PDB entry 8SZG | electron microscopy, 3.60 A resolution | chains A and C of the 5 polymer chains in the assembly

Chain A:
Protein: Extracellular calcium-sensing receptor
Organism: Homo sapiens
Reference sequence: P41180 (CASR_HUMAN); residues 19-894 here = UniProt positions 19-894
Amino-acid sequence (1101 residues; numbered 9 to 1109; the number before each row is that of its first residue):
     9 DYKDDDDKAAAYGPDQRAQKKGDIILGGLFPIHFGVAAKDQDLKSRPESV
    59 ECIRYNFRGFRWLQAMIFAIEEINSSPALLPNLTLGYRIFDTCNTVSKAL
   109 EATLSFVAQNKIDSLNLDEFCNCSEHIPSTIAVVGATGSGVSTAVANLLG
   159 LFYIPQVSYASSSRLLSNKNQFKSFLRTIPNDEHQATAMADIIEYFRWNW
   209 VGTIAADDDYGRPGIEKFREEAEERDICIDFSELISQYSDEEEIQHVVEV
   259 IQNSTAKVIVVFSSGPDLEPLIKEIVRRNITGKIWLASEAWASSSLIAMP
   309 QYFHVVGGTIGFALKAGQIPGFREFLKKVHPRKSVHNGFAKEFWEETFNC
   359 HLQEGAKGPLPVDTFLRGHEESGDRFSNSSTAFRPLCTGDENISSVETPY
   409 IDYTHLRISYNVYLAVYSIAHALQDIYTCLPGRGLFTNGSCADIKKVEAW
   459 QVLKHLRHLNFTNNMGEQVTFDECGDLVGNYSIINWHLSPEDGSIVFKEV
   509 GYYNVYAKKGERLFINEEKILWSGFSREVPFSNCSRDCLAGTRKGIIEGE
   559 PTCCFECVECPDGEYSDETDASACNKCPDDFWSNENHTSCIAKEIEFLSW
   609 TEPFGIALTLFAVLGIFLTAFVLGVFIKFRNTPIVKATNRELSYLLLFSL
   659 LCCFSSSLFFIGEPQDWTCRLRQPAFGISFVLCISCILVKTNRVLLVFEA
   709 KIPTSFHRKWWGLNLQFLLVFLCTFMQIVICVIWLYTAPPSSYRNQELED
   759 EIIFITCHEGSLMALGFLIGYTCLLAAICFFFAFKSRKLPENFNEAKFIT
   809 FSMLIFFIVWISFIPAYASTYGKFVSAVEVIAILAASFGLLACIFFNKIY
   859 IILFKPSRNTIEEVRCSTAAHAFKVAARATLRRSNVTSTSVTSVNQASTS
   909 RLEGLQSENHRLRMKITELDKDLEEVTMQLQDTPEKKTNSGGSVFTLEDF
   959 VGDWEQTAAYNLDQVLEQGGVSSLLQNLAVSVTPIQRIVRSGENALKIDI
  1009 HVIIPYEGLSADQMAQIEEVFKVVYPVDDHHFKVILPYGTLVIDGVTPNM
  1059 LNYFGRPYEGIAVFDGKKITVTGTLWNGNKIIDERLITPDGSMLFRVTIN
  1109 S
Disordered / not traced: 9-19, 121-133, 363-390, 891-1109
Sequence notes: expression tag (9-18, 895-1109)
Cystine bridges: Cys60-Cys101, Cys236-Cys561, Cys358-Cys395, Cys437-Cys449, Cys542-Cys562, Cys546-Cys565, Cys568-Cys582, Cys585-Cys598, Cys677-Cys765
Covalently attached groups: N-acetylglucosamine (NAG) linked to Asn287, Asn468, Asn488, Asn541
Metal / ion sites: Ca2+ site 1 near Leu88 (its only coordinating residue here); Ca2+ site 2: Asp234 (shared with 1 residue of chain B); Ca2+ site 3 near Gly557 (its only coordinating residue here)
Residues lining bound ligands:
  - spermine (SPM), molecule 1: Asp238, Phe239, Ser240, Asn261
  - spermine (SPM), molecule 2: Glu757, Thr828, Tyr829, Phe832
  - tryptophan (TRP): Arg66, Trp70, Thr145, Gly146, Ser147, Ala168, Ser169, Ser170, Tyr218, Glu297, Ala298
  - YP4 (N-[(1R)-1-(naphthalen-1-yl)ethyl]-3-[3-(trifluoromethyl)phenyl]propan-1-amine): Gln681, Phe684, Gly685, Ile777, Thr780, Phe814, Trp818, Ile819, Phe821, Ile822, Tyr825, Glu837
Swiss-Prot annotation at these positions:
  - region: Phe637 to Arg648 (Intracellular loop 1 (ICL1)), Thr699 to Asn722 (Intracellular loop 2 (ICL2)), Phe790 to Lys805 (Intracellular loop 3 (ICL3)), Arg890 to Val894 (Arginine-rich retention motif)
  - binding site (phosphate): Arg66 to Trp70, Arg415 to Ser417
  - binding site (Ca(2+)): Ile81, Ser84, Leu87, Leu88, Thr100, Thr145, Ser170, Pro188, Asp190, Glu231, Asp234, Glu297, Tyr489, Gly557
  - binding site (L-tryptophan): Ser147, Ala168, Ser170, Glu297
  - binding site (spermine): Asp238, Ser240
  - site: Cys482 (Important for ability of agonist AMG 416 to activate G-protein-coupled receptor activity)
  - modified residue: Thr888 (Phosphothreonine), Ser892 (Phosphoserine)
  - glycosylation (N-linked (GlcNAc...) asparagine): Asn90, Asn130, Asn261, Asn287, Asn386, Asn400, Asn446, Asn468, Asn488, Asn541, Asn594
  - natural variant: Gly21 (G21R: In HHC1), Gln27 (Q27R: Found in a patient with primary hyperparathyroidism detected at adulthood), Lys29 (K29E: In HYPOC1), Pro39 (P39A: In HHC1), Phe42 (F42S: In HHC1), Lys47 (K47N: In HYPOC1), Ser53 (S53P: In HHC1), Pro55 (P55L: In HHC1), Arg62 (R62M: In HHC1), Arg66 (R66C: In HHC1; R66H: In HHC1), Ile81 (I81M: In HHC1), Thr100 (T100I: In NSHPT), 84 further natural variant entries in UniProt
  - mutagenesis: Lys29 (K29A/N/E/D: Increased calcium sensitivity; K29R: Does not affect calcium sensitivity), Leu51 (L51A: Decreased calcium-induced G-protein-coupled receptor activity), Arg69 (R69E: Abolishes G-protein coupled receptor signaling pathway), Trp70 (W70A: Abolished calcium-induced G-protein-coupled receptor activity), Asn102 (N102I: Abolishes G-protein coupled receptor activity), Thr145 (T145A: Abolished calcium-induced G-protein-coupled receptor activity; T145I: Reduced calcium-induced G-protein-coupled receptor activity), Ser147 (S147A: Abolished calcium-induced G-protein-coupled receptor activity), Ser170 (S170A: Abolished calcium-induced G-protein-coupled receptor activity; S170K: Reduced calcium-induced G-protein-coupled receptor activity), Asp190 (D190A: Reduced calcium-induced G-protein-coupled receptor activity; D190K: Reduced calcium-induced G-protein-coupled receptor activity), Gln193 (Q193A: Reduced calcium-induced G-protein-coupled receptor activity), Asp216 (D216A: Strongly reduced calcium-induced G-protein-coupled receptor activity), Tyr218 (Y218A: Abolished calcium-induced G-protein-coupled receptor activity; Y218S: Abolished calcium-induced G-protein-coupled receptor activity), 34 further mutagenesis entries in UniProt

Chain C:
Protein: Guanine nucleotide-binding protein G(q) subunit alpha
Organism: Homo sapiens
Reference sequence: P50148 (GNAQ_HUMAN); residue numbers follow UniProt; this construct covers 29-359
Amino-acid sequence (353 residues; each row starts with the number of its first residue):
     7 MGCTLSAEDKAAVERSKMIDRNLRRDKRDARRELKLLLLGTGESGKSTFI
    57 KQMRIIHGSGYSDEDKRGFTKLVYQNIFTAMQAMIRAMDTLKIPYKYEHN
   107 KAHAQLVREVDVEKVSAFENPYVDAIKSLWNDPGIQECYDRRREYQLSDS
   157 TKYYLNDLDRVADPAYLPTQQDVLRVRVPTTGIIEYPFDLQSVIFRMVDV
   207 GGQRSERRKWIHCFENVTSIMFLVALSEYDQVLVESDNENRMEESKALFR
   257 TIITYPWFQNSSVILFLNKKDLLEEKIMYSHLVDYFPEYDGPQRDAQAAR
   307 EFILKMFVDLNPDSDKIIYSHFTCATDTENIRFVFAAVKDTILQLNLKEY
   357 NLV
Disordered / not traced: 7-15, 64-186, 242, 301
Sequence notes: initiating methionine (7); expression tag (8-28)

Interface between chain A and chain C:
Residue-residue contacts (39; chain A residue first):
  Lys644(A) - Leu358(C)
  Lys644(A) - Val359(C)
  Ala645(A) - Leu358(C)
  Asn647(A) - Leu358(C)
  Arg701(A) - Tyr356(C)  hydrogen bond (side chain-backbone)
  Arg701(A) - Leu358(C)
  Val702(A) - Leu358(C)  hydrophobic
  Leu704(A) - Tyr356(C)
  Val705(A) - Leu353(C)  hydrophobic
  Val705(A) - Tyr356(C)  hydrophobic
  Phe706(A) - Leu349(C)  hydrophobic
  Phe706(A) - Leu353(C)  hydrophobic
  Ala708(A) - Asn352(C)
  Lys709(A) - Ser198(C)
  Lys709(A) - Ile348(C)
  Ile710(A) - Asn352(C)
  Pro711(A) - Asn352(C)
  Thr712(A) - Asn352(C)  hydrogen bond (backbone-side chain)
  Thr712(A) - Glu355(C)
  Thr712(A) - Tyr356(C)
  Phe714(A) - Tyr356(C)  hydrophobic
  Phe801(A) - Leu353(C)  hydrophobic
  Phe801(A) - Val359(C)
  Arg873(A) - Ile323(C)
  Arg873(A) - Tyr325(C)  hydrogen bond
  Arg873(A) - Asp346(C)  salt bridge
  Arg873(A) - Gln350(C)  hydrogen bond
  Thr876(A) - Asp346(C)
  Thr876(A) - Leu349(C)
  Ala877(A) - Asp346(C)
  Ala880(A) - Lys345(C)
  Ala880(A) - Asp346(C)
  Phe881(A) - Ala342(C)  hydrophobic
  Ala887(A) - Arg338(C)
  Thr888(A) - Gln197(C)
  Thr888(A) - Arg338(C)
  Thr888(A) - Phe341(C)
  Leu889(A) - His63(C)
  Leu889(A) - Leu196(C)  hydrophobic
Also at the interface, not in a pair above, chain A (27 interface residues in all): His879, Val883, Ala884, Arg886
Also at the interface, not in a pair above, chain C (23 interface residues in all): Ile337, Phe339, Leu351

Overview:
27 residues of chain A face 23 of chain C across their interface; the contacts include 4 hydrogen bonds and 1
salt bridge. Polar pairs include Arg873(A)-Asp346(C), Arg701(A)-Tyr356(C) and Thr712(A)-Asn352(C). Chain A
binds compound YP4, tryptophan and spermine.
Here chain A is Extracellular calcium-sensing receptor and chain C is Guanine nucleotide-binding protein G(q)
subunit alpha, both from Homo sapiens. Entry 8SZG (Cryo-EM structure of cinacalcet-bound human calcium-sensing
receptor CaSR-Gq complex in lipid nanodiscs) was determined by electron microscopy (same publication as 8SZF,
8SZH and 8SZI).
